Entry 7PFD (electron microscopy, 4.40 A resolution (low resolution: residue-level contacts below are approximate; hydrogen-bond / salt-bridge calls are withheld)); this record covers chains E and I of the 11 polymer chains in the assembly.

# Chain E
Protein: Histone H3.2
Organism: Homo sapiens
Reference sequence: Q71DI3 (H32_HUMAN); residues 0-135 here correspond to UniProt positions 1-136 (UniProt number = residue number + 1)
Chain sequence (136 residues; row label = number of the first residue in the row; numbering starts at 0):
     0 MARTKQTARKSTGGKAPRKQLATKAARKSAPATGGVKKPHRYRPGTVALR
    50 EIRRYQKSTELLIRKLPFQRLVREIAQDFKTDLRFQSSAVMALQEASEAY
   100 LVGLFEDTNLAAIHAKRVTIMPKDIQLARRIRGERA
Unresolved in the structure: 0-36, 134-135
Differences from the reference sequence: engineered mutation Ala110 (Cys111 in Q71DI3)
Swiss-Prot annotation at these positions:
  - modified residue: Arg2 (Asymmetric dimethylarginine), Thr3 (Phosphothreonine), Lys4 (Allysine), Gln5 (5-glutamyl dopamine), Thr6 (Phosphothreonine), Arg8 (Citrulline), Lys9 (N6,N6,N6-trimethyllysine), Ser10 (ADP-ribosylserine), Thr11 (Phosphothreonine), Lys14 (N6-(2-hydroxyisobutyryl)lysine), Arg17 (Asymmetric dimethylarginine), Lys18 (N6-(2-hydroxyisobutyryl)lysine), Lys23 (N6-(2-hydroxyisobutyryl)lysine), Arg26 (Citrulline), Lys27 (N6,N6,N6-trimethyllysine), Ser28 (ADP-ribosylserine), Lys36 (N6,N6,N6-trimethyllysine), Lys37 (N6-methyllysine), Tyr41 (Phosphotyrosine), Lys56 (N6,N6,N6-trimethyllysine) and 8 more in UniProt
  - lipidation: Lys18 (N6-decanoyllysine)

# Chain I
Molecule: 172-nt DNA strand
Organism: synthetic construct
Sequence (172 nucleotides; each row starts with the number of its first residue):
    16 GGCCGCCATACTGGAGAATCCCGGTGCCGAGGCCGCTCAATTGGTCGTAG
    66 ACAGCTCTAGCACCGCTTAAACGCACGTACGCGCTGTCCCCCGCGTTTTA
   116 ACCGCCAAGGGGATTACTCCCTAGTCTCCAGGCACGTGTCAGATATATAC
   166 ATCCTGTCATGTAAGTATTAAG

# How chain E and chain I interact
Contacting residue pairs - 25 pairs, chain E then chain I:
  Pro38(E) with DG110(I)
  Arg40(E) with DG108(I); DC109(I)
  Tyr41(E) with DA33(I); DG108(I); DC109(I)
  Gly44(E) with DC107(I); DG108(I)
  Thr45(E) with DG108(I)
  Val46(E) with DG108(I); DC109(I)
  Ala47(E) with DG108(I)
  Arg49(E) with DA33(I)
  Glu50(E) with DG108(I)
  Lys56(E) with DC35(I)
  Arg63(E) with DA116(I); DC117(I)
  Lys64(E) with DC117(I)
  Leu65(E) with DA116(I); DC117(I)
  Pro66(E) with DA116(I)
  Arg69(E) with DA116(I)
  Arg83(E) with DG125(I); DG126(I)
  Lys115(E) with DC97(I)
Interface residues without a listed pair, chain E (22 interface residues in all): His39, Arg42, Pro43, Arg53, Thr118
Interface residues without a listed pair, chain I (13 interface residues in all): DT34, DC106

# Overview
22 residues of chain E face 13 of chain I across their interface.
Here chain E is Histone H3.2 (Homo sapiens) and chain I is a 172-nt DNA strand (synthetic construct). Entry
7PFD (Nucleosome 1 of the 4x197 nucleosome array containing H1) was determined by electron microscopy,
deposited together with 7PET, 7PEU, 7PEV, 7PEW, 7PEX, 7PEY and 16 further entries.
